9L3R - chains A and B; structure by X-ray diffraction, 2.50 A resolution.

# Chain A
Name: Phosphatidylinositol 4,5-bisphosphate 3-kinase catalytic subunit delta isoform
From: Homo sapiens
Notes: EC 2.7.1.137, 2.7.1.153
Reference sequence: O00329 (PK3CD_HUMAN); numbering as in UniProt (aligned over 1-1044)
Sequence (1044 residues; each row starts with the number of its first residue):
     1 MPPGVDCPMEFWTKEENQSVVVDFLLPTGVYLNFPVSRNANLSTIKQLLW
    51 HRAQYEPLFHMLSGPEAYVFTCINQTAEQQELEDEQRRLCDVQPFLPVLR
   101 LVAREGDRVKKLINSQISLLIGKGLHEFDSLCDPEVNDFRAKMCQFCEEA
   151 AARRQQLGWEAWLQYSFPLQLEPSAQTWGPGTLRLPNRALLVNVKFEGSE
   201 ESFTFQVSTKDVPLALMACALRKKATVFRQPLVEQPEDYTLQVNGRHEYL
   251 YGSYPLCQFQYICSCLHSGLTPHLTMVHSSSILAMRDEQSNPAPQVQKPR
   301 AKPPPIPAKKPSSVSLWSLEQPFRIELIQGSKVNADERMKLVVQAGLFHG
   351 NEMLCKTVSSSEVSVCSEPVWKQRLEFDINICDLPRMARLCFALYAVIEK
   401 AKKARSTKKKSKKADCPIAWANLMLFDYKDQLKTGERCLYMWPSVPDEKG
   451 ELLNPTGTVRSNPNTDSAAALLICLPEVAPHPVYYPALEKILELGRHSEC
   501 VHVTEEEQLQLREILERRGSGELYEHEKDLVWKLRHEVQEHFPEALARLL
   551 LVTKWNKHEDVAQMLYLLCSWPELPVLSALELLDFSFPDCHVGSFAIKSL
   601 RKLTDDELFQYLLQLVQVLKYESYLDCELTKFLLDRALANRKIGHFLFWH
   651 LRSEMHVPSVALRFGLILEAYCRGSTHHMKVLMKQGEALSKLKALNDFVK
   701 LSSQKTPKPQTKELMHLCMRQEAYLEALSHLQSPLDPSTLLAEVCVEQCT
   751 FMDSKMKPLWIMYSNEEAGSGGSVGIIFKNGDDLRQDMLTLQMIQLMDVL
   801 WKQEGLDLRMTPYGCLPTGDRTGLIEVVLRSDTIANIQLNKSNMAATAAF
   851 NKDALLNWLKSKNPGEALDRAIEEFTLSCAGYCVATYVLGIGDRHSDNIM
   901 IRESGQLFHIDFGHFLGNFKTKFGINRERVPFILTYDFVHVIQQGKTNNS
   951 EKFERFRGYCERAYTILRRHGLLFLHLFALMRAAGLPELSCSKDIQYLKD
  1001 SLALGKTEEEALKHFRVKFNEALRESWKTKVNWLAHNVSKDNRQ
Not modelled in the structure: 1-16, 175-184, 228-232, 289-311, 402-413, 498-503, 517-521, 767-772, 841-850, 921-925, 1033-1044
Residues lining bound ligands: Zandelisib (A1L62): K708, T750, F751, M752, P758, L759, W760, I777, K779, D787, Y813, I825, E826, V827, V828, S831, T833, M900, F908, I910, D911, F912
Curated features (UniProtKB/Swiss-Prot):
  - region: F751 to K757 (G-loop), G890 to N898 (Catalytic loop), H909 to T935 (Activation loop)
  - modified residue: Y524 (Phosphotyrosine), S1039 (Phosphoserine)

# Chain B
Name: Phosphatidylinositol 3-kinase regulatory subunit alpha
From: Bos taurus
Reference sequence: P23727 (P85A_BOVIN); residues 431-600 here = UniProt positions 431-600
Sequence (172 residues; numbered 429 to 600; the number before each row is that of its first residue):
   429 XMYQQDQVVKEDNIEAVGKKLHEYNTQFQEKSREYDRLYEDYTRTSQEIQ
   479 MKRTAIEAFNETIKIFEEQCQTQERYSKEYIEKFKREGNETEIQRIMHNY
   529 EKLKSRISEIVDSRRRLEEDLKKQAAEYREIDKRMNSIKPDLIQLRKTRD
   579 QYLMWLTQKGVRQKKLNEWLGN
Not modelled in the structure: 600
Modified / non-standard residues: ACE (acetyl group) at position 429
Construct notes: acetylation (429); expression tag (430)
Curated features (UniProtKB/Swiss-Prot):
  - modified residue (Phosphotyrosine): Y467, Y580

# Chain A / chain B interface
Pairs across the interface (76):
  D23(A) - R534(B)  salt bridge
  L25(A) - I493(B)  hydrophobic
  L25(A) - Q497(B)
  L25(A) - L531(B)  hydrophobic
  L26(A) - Q497(B)  hydrogen bond (backbone-side chain)
  P27(A) - T500(B)
  T28(A) - Y504(B)
  G29(A) - Q497(B)
  G29(A) - Q501(B)
  V30(A) - Q497(B)  hydrogen bond (backbone-side chain)
  V30(A) - N527(B)
  Y31(A) - N527(B)  hydrogen bond (backbone-side chain)
  Y31(A) - K530(B)
  Y31(A) - L531(B)
  Y31(A) - R534(B)
  Y55(A) - R523(B)  hydrogen bond (backbone-side chain)
  E56(A) - R523(B)
  P57(A) - R523(B)
  P57(A) - I524(B)  hydrophobic
  L58(A) - Y508(B)  hydrophobic
  L58(A) - I524(B)  hydrophobic
  H60(A) - Y508(B)
  M61(A) - Y504(B)
  M61(A) - Y508(B)  hydrogen bond
  I73(A) - A486(B)
  I73(A) - E489(B)
  I73(A) - T490(B)
  I73(A) - I493(B)  hydrophobic
  A77(A) - T482(B)
  A77(A) - A486(B)
  Q79(A) - I493(B)
  F95(A) - A483(B)
  F95(A) - A486(B)  hydrophobic
  F95(A) - F487(B)
  L96(A) - F487(B)  hydrophobic
  L96(A) - T490(B)
  L96(A) - I538(B)  hydrophobic
  V98(A) - F494(B)  hydrophobic
  R100(A) - I493(B)
  R100(A) - E496(B)  salt bridge
  H126(A) - E485(B)  salt bridge
  E127(A) - T482(B)
  K332(A) - R557(B)
  V333(A) - R557(B)
  N334(A) - R557(B)  hydrogen bond
  N334(A) - D560(B)  hydrogen bond
  N334(A) - K561(B)
  N334(A) - N564(B)  hydrogen bond (backbone-side chain)
  A335(A) - K561(B)  hydrogen bond (backbone-side chain)
  D336(A) - S565(B)  hydrogen bond
  S367(A) - R557(B)  hydrogen bond
  A414(A) - P568(B)
  A414(A) - Q572(B)
  D415(A) - I571(B)
  C416(A) - N564(B)
  C416(A) - P568(B)  hydrophobic
  P417(A) - K567(B)  hydrogen bond (backbone-side chain)
  P417(A) - I571(B)
  I418(A) - N564(B)
  I418(A) - K567(B)  hydrogen bond (backbone-side chain)
  P443(A) - Y470(B)
  S444(A) - Y463(B)
  S444(A) - K567(B)  hydrogen bond (backbone-side chain)
  V445(A) - Y463(B)
  V445(A) - Y467(B)  hydrophobic
  P446(A) - Y463(B)
  P446(A) - L570(B)  hydrophobic
  D447(A) - R574(B)  hydrogen bond (backbone-side chain)
  N464(A) - R481(B)  hydrogen bond
  N464(A) - Y556(B)
  T465(A) - R481(B)  hydrogen bond
  D466(A) - R481(B)  salt bridge
  S467(A) - R481(B)
  S467(A) - Y556(B)
  H656(A) - Q475(B)
  D820(A) - Q475(B)
Other interface residues (no listed pair), chain A (51 interface residues in all): T71, E448, P463, A468, R821, E928
Other interface residues (no listed pair), chain B (41 interface residues in all): S474, N595

# In short
Chain A and chain B form an interface of 51 and 41 residues respectively, with 17 hydrogen bonds and 4 salt
bridges. Polar pairs include D23(A)-R534(B), R100(A)-E496(B) and H126(A)-E485(B). Ligands of chain A:
Zandelisib.
Here chain A is Phosphatidylinositol 4,5-bisphosphate 3-kinase catalytic subunit delta isoform (Homo sapiens)
and chain B is Phosphatidylinositol 3-kinase regulatory subunit alpha (Bos taurus). Entry 9L3R (Human
PI3KDELTA in complex with Zandelisib) was determined by X-ray diffraction.
